9CXC - chains B and K of the 7 polymer chains in the assembly; structure by electron microscopy, 3.30 A resolution.

Chain B:
Protein: Gamma-aminobutyric acid receptor subunit alpha-1
Organism: Homo sapiens
Reference sequence: P14867 (GBRA1_HUMAN); residues 1-429 here correspond to UniProt positions 28-456 (UniProt number = residue number + 27)
Chain sequence (429 residues; numbered 1 to 429; the number before each row is that of its first residue):
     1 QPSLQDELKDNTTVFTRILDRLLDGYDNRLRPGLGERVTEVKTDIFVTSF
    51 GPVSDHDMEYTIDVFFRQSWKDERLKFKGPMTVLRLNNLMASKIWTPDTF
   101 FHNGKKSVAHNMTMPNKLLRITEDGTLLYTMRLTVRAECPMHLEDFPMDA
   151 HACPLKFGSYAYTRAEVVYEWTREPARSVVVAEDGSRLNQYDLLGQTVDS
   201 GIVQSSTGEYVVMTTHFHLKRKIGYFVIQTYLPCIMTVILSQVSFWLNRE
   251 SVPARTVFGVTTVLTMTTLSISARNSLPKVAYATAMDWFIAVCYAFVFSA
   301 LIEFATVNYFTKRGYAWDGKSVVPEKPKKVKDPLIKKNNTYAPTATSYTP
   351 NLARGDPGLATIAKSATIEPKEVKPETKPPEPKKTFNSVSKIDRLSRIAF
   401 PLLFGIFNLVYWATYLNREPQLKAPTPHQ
Not modelled in the structure: 1-9, 312-387, 419-429
Cystine bridges: Cys139-Cys153
Covalently attached groups: N-acetylglucosamine (NAG) linked to Asn111
Ligand contacts:
  - gamma-amino-butanoic acid (ABU): Phe65, Arg67, Leu118, Thr130
  - PIO ([(2R)-2-octanoyloxy-3-[oxidanyl-[(1R,2R,3S,4R,5R,6S)-2,3,6-tris(oxidanyl)-4,5-diphosphonooxy-cyclohexyl]oxy-phosphoryl]oxy-propyl] octanoate): Arg249, Thr306, Phe310, Ser388, Val389, Ser390, Lys391, Ile392, Leu395
Curated features (UniProtKB/Swiss-Prot):
  - binding site (4-aminobutanoate): Arg67, Thr130
  - binding site (3alpha-hydroxy-5alpha-pregnan-11,20-dione): Trp246
  - glycosylation (N-linked (GlcNAc...) asparagine): Asn11, Asn111

Chain K:
Protein: IgG2b Fab_1F4 Heavy Chain
Organism: Mus musculus
Chain sequence (454 residues; numbered 1 to 454; the number before each row is that of its first residue):
     1 EVQLQQSGAELVKPGASVKLSCTASGFNIKDTYMYWVKQRPEQGLEWIGR
    51 IDPANGDTKYDPKFQGKATITTDTFSNTAYLQLSSLTSEDTAVYYCARKG
   101 LRWAMDYWGQGTSVTVSTAKTTPPSVYPLAPGCGDTTGSSVTLGCLVKGY
   151 FPESVTVTWNSGSLSSSVHTFPALLQSGLYTMSSSVTVPSSTWPSQTVTC
   201 SVAHPASSTTVDKKLEPSGPISTINPCPPCKECHKCPAPNLEGGPSVFIF
   251 PPNIKDVLMISLTPKVTCVVVDVSEDDPDVQISWFVNNVEVHTAQTQTHR
   301 EDYNSTIRVVSTLPIQHQDWMSGKEFKCKVNNKDLPSPIERTISKIKGLV
   351 RAPQVYILPPPAEQLSRKDVSLTCLVVGFNPGDISVEWTSNGHTEENYKD
   401 TAPVLDSDGSYFIYSKLNMKTSKWEKTDSFSCNVRHEGLKNYYLKKTISR
   451 SPGK
Not modelled in the structure: 1, 119-454
Cystine bridges: Cys22-Cys96

Chain B / chain K interface:
Pairs across the interface (12):
  Lys42(B) - Asp31(K)
  Glu170(B) - Leu101(K)
  Glu170(B) - Arg102(K)
  Glu170(B) - Trp103(K)
  Trp171(B) - Trp103(K)
  Thr172(B) - Tyr33(K)
  Thr172(B) - Trp103(K)
  Arg173(B) - Trp103(K)
  Glu174(B) - Tyr35(K)  hydrogen bond
  Glu174(B) - Arg50(K)  salt bridge
  Arg177(B) - Lys59(K)
  Ser200(B) - Arg102(K)  hydrogen bond
Interface residues without a listed pair, chain B (10 interface residues in all): Pro175, Gly201

Summary:
The interface between chain B and chain K involves 10 residues on one side and 8 on the other, with 2 hydrogen
bonds and 1 salt bridge. Polar contacts include Glu174(B)-Arg50(K), Glu174(B)-Tyr35(K) and
Ser200(B)-Arg102(K). Bound to chain B: gamma-amino-butanoic acid and compound PIO.
Chain B is Gamma-aminobutyric acid receptor subunit alpha-1 (Homo sapiens) and chain K is IgG2b Fab_1F4 Heavy
Chain (Mus musculus); the structure, Native human GABAA receptor of beta3-alpha1-gamma2-beta2-alpha2 assembly,
was determined by electron microscopy together with 9CRS, 9CRV, 9CSB, 9CT0, 9CTJ, 9CTP and 6 further entries
from the same study.
